7QP4 - chains A and P of the 3 polymer chains in the assembly; structure by X-ray diffraction, 2.30 A resolution.

== Chain A ==
Molecule: Nuclear receptor ROR-gamma
Organism: Homo sapiens
UniProt: P51449 (RORG_HUMAN); numbering as in UniProt (aligned over 264-518)
Sequence (259 residues; each row starts with the number of its first residue):
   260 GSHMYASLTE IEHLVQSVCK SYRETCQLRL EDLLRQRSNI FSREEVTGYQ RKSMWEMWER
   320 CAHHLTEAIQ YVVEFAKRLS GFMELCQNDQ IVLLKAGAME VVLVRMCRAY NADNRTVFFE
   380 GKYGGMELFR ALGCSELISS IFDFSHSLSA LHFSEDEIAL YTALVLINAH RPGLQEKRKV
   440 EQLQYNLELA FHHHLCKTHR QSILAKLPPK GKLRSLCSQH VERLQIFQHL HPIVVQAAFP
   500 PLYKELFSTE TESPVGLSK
Disordered / not traced: 260-264, 498-518
Differences from the reference sequence: expression tag (260-263)
UniProt features mapped onto this chain:
  - motif: Leu-501 to Phe-506 (AF-2)
Ligand contacts: ECK ((3S,8S,9S,10R,13R,14S,17R)-17-[(6R)-2,10-dimethyl-2-oxidanyl-undecan-6-yl]-10,13-dimethyl-2,3,4,7,8,9,11,12,14,15,16,17-dodecahydro-1H-cyclopenta[a]phenanthren-3-ol): Cys-285, Gln-286, Leu-287, Cys-320, His-323, Leu-324, Ala-327, Met-358, Val-361, Leu-362, Arg-364, Met-365, Ala-368, Val-376, Phe-377, Phe-378, Phe-388, Leu-391, Cys-393, Leu-396, Ile-397, Ile-400, Cys-476, His-479, Arg-482, Leu-483, Phe-486

== Chain P ==
Molecule: His-val-glu-arg-leu-gln-ile-phe-gln-his-leu-his-pro-ile-val
Organism: Homo sapiens
Sequence (15 residues; row label = number of the first residue in the row):
   479 HVERLQIFQH LHPIV

== How chain A and chain P interact ==
Pairs across the interface - 15 pairs, chain A then chain P:
  Ala-321(A) / Ile-492(P)
  Thr-325(A) / Pro-491(P)
  Thr-325(A) / Ile-492(P)
  Ile-328(A) / Pro-491(P)
  Val-332(A) / Gln-487(P)
  Lys-336(A) / Leu-483(P)
  Gln-346(A) / Arg-482(P)
  Gln-346(A) / Leu-483(P)  hydrogen bond (side chain-backbone)
  Ile-350(A) / Phe-486(P)  hydrophobic
  Leu-353(A) / Leu-483(P)  hydrophobic
  Lys-354(A) / Phe-486(P)
  Lys-354(A) / Val-493(P)
  Met-358(A) / Ile-492(P)
  Gln-484(A) / Val-493(P)  hydrogen bond (side chain-backbone)
  Gln-487(A) / Ile-492(P)
Also at the interface, not in a pair above, chain A (15 interface residues in all): Leu-324, Gln-349, Ile-492

== In short ==
15 residues of chain A face 7 of chain P across their interface, with 2 hydrogen bonds. Polar pairs include
Gln-346(A)/Leu-483(P) and Gln-484(A)/Val-493(P). Ligands of chain A: compound ECK.
Here chain A is Nuclear receptor ROR-gamma and chain P is
His-val-glu-arg-leu-gln-ile-phe-gln-his-leu-his-pro-ile-val, both from Homo sapiens. Entry 7QP4 (Complex of a
Gemini-cholesterol analogue with Retinoid-related Orphan Receptor gamma) was determined by X-ray diffraction.
